6EZN - chains B and F of the 8 polymer chains in the assembly; structure by electron microscopy, 3.30 A resolution.

# Chain B
Molecule: Dolichyl-diphosphooligosaccharide--protein glycosyltransferase subunit OST2
Organism: Saccharomyces cerevisiae (strain ATCC 204508 / S288c)
Notes: EC 2.4.99.18
UniProt: P46964 (OST2_YEAST); numbering as in UniProt (aligned over 1-130)
Sequence (130 residues; each row starts with the number of its first residue):
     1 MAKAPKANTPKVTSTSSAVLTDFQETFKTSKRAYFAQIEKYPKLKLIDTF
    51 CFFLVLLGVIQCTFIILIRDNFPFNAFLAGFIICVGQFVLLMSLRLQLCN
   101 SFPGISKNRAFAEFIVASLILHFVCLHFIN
Not modelled in the structure: 1-20
Curated features (UniProtKB/Swiss-Prot):
  - mutagenesis: Ser16 (S16P: In OST2-3; ts; reduced activity), Glu25 (E25G: In OST2-3; ts; reduced activity), Lys31 (K31M: In OST2-1; ts; reduced activity), Asp48 (D48V: In OST2-2; ts; reduced activity), Gln61 (Q61R: In OST2-3; ts; reduced activity), Cys62 (C62S: In OST2-1; ts; reduced activity), Arg69 (R69C: In OST2-6; ts; reduced activity), Gly80 (G80E: In OST2-1; ts; reduced activity), Gly86 (G86R: In OST2-4; ts; reduced activity), Ala112 (A112S: In OST2-6; ts; reduced activity), Glu113 (E113K: In OST2-6; ts; reduced activity; E113V: In OST2-5; ts; reduced activity), Leu119 (L119S: In OST2-2; ts; reduced activity), 2 further mutagenesis entries in UniProt
Residues lining bound ligands: palmitoyl-linoleoyl phosphatidylcholine (CPL; 1-palmitoyl-2-linoleoyl-sn-glycero-3-phosphocholine): Val116, Leu119, Ile120, Phe123, Val124, His127, Asn130

# Chain F
Molecule: Dolichyl-diphosphooligosaccharide--protein glycosyltransferase subunit STT3
Organism: Saccharomyces cerevisiae (strain ATCC 204508 / S288c)
Notes: EC 2.4.99.18
UniProt: P39007 (STT3_YEAST); residues 1-718 here = UniProt positions 1-718
Sequence (718 residues; each row starts with the number of its first residue):
     1 MGSDRSCVLSVFQTILKLVIFVAIFGAAISSRLFAVIKFESIIHEFDPWF
    51 NYRATKYLVNNSFYKFLNWFDDRTWYPLGRVTGGTLYPGLMTTSAFIWHA
   101 LRNWLGLPIDIRNVCVLFAPLFSGVTAWATYEFTKEIKDASAGLLAAGFI
   151 AIVPGYISRSVAGSYDNEAIAITLLMVTFMFWIKAQKTGSIMHATCAALF
   201 YFYMVSAWGGYVFITNLIPLHVFLLILMGRYSSKLYSAYTTWYAIGTVAS
   251 MQIPFVGFLPIRSNDHMAALGVFGLIQIVAFGDFVKGQISTAKFKVIMMV
   301 SLFLILVLGVVGLSALTYMGLIAPWTGRFYSLWDTNYAKIHIPIIASVSE
   351 HQPVSWPAFFFDTHFLIWLFPAGVFLLFLDLKDEHVFVIAYSVLCSYFAG
   401 VMVRLMLTLTPVICVSAAVALSKIFDIYLDFKTSDRKYAIKPAALLAKLI
   451 VSGSFIFYLYLFVFHSTWVTRTAYSSPSVVLPSQTPDGKLALIDDFREAY
   501 YWLRMNSDEDSKVAAWWDYGYQIGGMADRTTLVDNNTWNNTHIAIVGKAM
   551 ASPEEKSYEILKEHDVDYVLVIFGGLIGFGGDDINKFLWMIRISEGIWPE
   601 EIKERDFYTAEGEYRVDARASETMRNSLLYKMSYKDFPQLFNGGQATDRV
   651 RQQMITPLDVPPLDYFDEVFTSENWMVRIYQLKKDDAQGRTLRDVGELTR
   701 SSTKTRRSIKRPELGLRV
Not modelled in the structure: 1-5, 299-351, 433-439, 486-488
Curated features (UniProtKB/Swiss-Prot):
  - region: Trp516 to Asp518 (Interacts with target acceptor peptide in protein substrate)
  - motif: Glu45 to Asp47 (DXD motif 1), Asp166 to Glu168 (DXD motif 2), Ser347 to Glu350 (SVSE motif), Trp516 to Gly520 (WWDYG motif), Asp583 to Met590 (DK motif)
  - binding site (Mn(2+)): Asp47, Asp166, Glu168
  - binding site (dolichyl diphosphooligosaccharide): Arg404, Tyr521
  - site: Asp47 (Interacts with target acceptor peptide in protein substrate), Arg159 (Important for catalytic activity), Glu350 (Interacts with target acceptor peptide in protein substrate), Lys586 (Interacts with target acceptor peptide in protein substrate)
  - glycosylation (N-linked (GlcNAc...) asparagine): Asn60, Asn535, Asn539 (high mannose)
  - mutagenesis: Asp47 (D47A: Lethal; impairs the catalytic activity), Arg159 (R159A: Temperature sensitive and staurosporine sensitive), Ser160 (S160A: Temperature sensitive and staurosporine sensitive), Gly163 (G163R: Temperature sensitive and staurosporine sensitive), Ser164 (S164A: Temperature sensitive and staurosporine sensitive), Asp166 (D166A: Lethal; impairs the catalytic activity), Glu168 (E168Q: Lethal; impairs the catalytic activity), Trp208 (W208A: Lethal; abolishes interaction with OST1 and WBP1), Gly210 (G210D: Temperature sensitive and staurosporine sensitive), Glu350 (E350A: Lethal; impairs the catalytic activity), Val393 (V393I: Staurosporine sensitive), Arg404 (R404A: Lethal; abolishes interaction with OST1 and WBP1), 10 further mutagenesis entries in UniProt
Covalently attached groups: glycan linked to Asn539
Residues lining bound ligands:
  - palmitoyl-linoleoyl phosphatidylcholine (CPL; 1-palmitoyl-2-linoleoyl-sn-glycero-3-phosphocholine), molecule 1: Val22, Phe25, Gly26, Ile29, Ser30, Leu33, Ile37
  - palmitoyl-linoleoyl phosphatidylcholine (CPL), molecule 2: Ile29, Leu33, Val36, Ile37, Ser41, Ile97, Leu101, Leu105, Leu107, Ile109, Arg112, Asn113, Val114, Leu117, Leu121
  - palmitoyl-linoleoyl phosphatidylcholine (CPL), molecule 3: Leu67, Pro88, Thr92, Thr93, Leu199, Phe202, Tyr203, Ser206, Gln252, Ile253, Pro254
  - palmitoyl-linoleoyl phosphatidylcholine (CPL), molecule 4: Leu105, Leu107, Ile109
  - phosphatidylethanolamine (PTY): Leu58, Asn61, Ser62, Phe63, Thr92, Ala95, Phe96, His99, Trp104, Leu199, Phe202, Tyr203
From the paper describing this entry:
  - post-translational modification sites: Asn539
  - catalytic residues: Asp47, Lys586 (by similarity / conservation)
  - specificity-determining residues: Glu45
  - mutagenesis - D47A, D166A, E168Q, E350A, R404A: abolished growth
  - mutagenesis - K586A: decreased growth in response to in the absence of LmSTT3D
  - mutagenesis - D47A, D166A, E168Q, E350A, R404A, K586A: unchanged stability
  - binding site for N-acetylglucosamine: Asn539

# How chain B and chain F interact
Residue-residue contacts - 47 pairs, chain B then chain F:
  Thr26(B) - Ile289(F)
  Thr29(B) - Gln288(F)
  Ser30(B) - Gln288(F)  hydrogen bond
  Ala33(B) - Gln288(F)
  Phe74(B) - Phe258(F)
  Phe74(B) - Arg262(F)
  Asn75(B) - Phe258(F)
  Ile82(B) - Val248(F)  hydrophobic
  Val85(B) - Phe273(F)  hydrophobic
  Phe88(B) - Gln277(F)
  Val89(B) - Thr240(F)
  Val89(B) - Thr241(F)
  Val89(B) - Phe273(F)  hydrophobic
  Leu90(B) - Thr241(F)
  Met92(B) - Tyr236(F)
  Ser93(B) - Ile191(F)
  Ser93(B) - Ser237(F)  hydrogen bond
  Leu96(B) - Ser233(F)
  Leu96(B) - Tyr236(F)  hydrophobic
  Gln97(B) - Gly189(F)  hydrogen bond (side chain-backbone)
  Gln97(B) - Ile191(F)
  Gln97(B) - Ser237(F)  hydrogen bond
  Phe102(B) - Thr188(F)
  Phe102(B) - Gly189(F)
  Phe102(B) - Ser233(F)
  Phe102(B) - Lys234(F)
  Pro103(B) - Lys234(F)
  Ile105(B) - Thr188(F)
  Ile105(B) - Ser190(F)
  Arg109(B) - Ser190(F)
  Glu113(B) - Ser190(F)  hydrogen bond
  Glu113(B) - Ile191(F)  hydrogen bond (side chain-backbone)
  Glu113(B) - Met192(F)
  Ala117(B) - Ile191(F)  hydrophobic
  Ala117(B) - Thr195(F)
  Ala117(B) - Ile245(F)
  Ile120(B) - Ile245(F)  hydrophobic
  Leu121(B) - Ile245(F)  hydrophobic
  Leu121(B) - Val248(F)  hydrophobic
  Val124(B) - Val248(F)
  Val124(B) - Ala249(F)  hydrophobic
  Val124(B) - Gln252(F)
  Cys125(B) - Val248(F)  hydrophobic
  His127(B) - Gln252(F)  hydrogen bond
  Phe128(B) - Met251(F)  hydrophobic
  Phe128(B) - Gln252(F)
  Phe128(B) - Phe258(F)  hydrophobic
Also at the interface, not in a pair above, chain B (32 interface residues in all): Gln37, Leu78, Gly86, Ala110, Phe114
Also at the interface, not in a pair above, chain F (27 interface residues in all): Leu199, Ala244, Ile261, Phe284
The authors on this interface:
  - interface residues, chain B: Thr21(B)

# Overview
Chain B and chain F form an interface of 32 and 27 residues respectively, with 7 hydrogen bonds. Polar
contacts include Ser30(B)-Gln288(F), Ser93(B)-Ser237(F) and Gln97(B)-Gly189(F). The paper reports catalytic
residues Asp47(F) and Lys586(F); D47A, D166A and E168Q of chain F, among others, abolish growth; 6
substitutions were tested in all.
Here chain B is Dolichyl-diphosphooligosaccharide--protein glycosyltransferase subunit OST2 and chain F is
Dolichyl-diphosphooligosaccharide--protein glycosyltransferase subunit STT3, both from Saccharomyces
cerevisiae (strain ATCC 204508 / S288c). Entry 6EZN (Cryo-EM structure of the yeast oligosaccharyltransferase
(OST) complex) was determined by electron microscopy.
